Entry 3WCU (X-ray diffraction, 2.90 A resolution); this record covers chains A and D of the 8 polymer chains in the assembly.

== Chain A ==
Protein: A1 globin chain of giant V2 hemoglobin
Source organism: Lamellibrachia satsuma
Reference sequence: S0BBU7 (S0BBU7_LAMSA); residues 1-146 here correspond to UniProt positions 20-165 (UniProt number = residue number + 19)
Chain sequence (146 residues; row label = number of the first residue in the row):
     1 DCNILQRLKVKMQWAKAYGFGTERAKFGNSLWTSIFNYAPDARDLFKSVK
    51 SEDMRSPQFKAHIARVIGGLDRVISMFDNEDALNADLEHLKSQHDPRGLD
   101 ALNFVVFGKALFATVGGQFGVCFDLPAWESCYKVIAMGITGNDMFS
Disulfides: Cys-2/Cys-131
Bound ions: heme Fe near His-94 (its only coordinating residue here)
Ligand contacts: heme (HEM): Leu-45, Phe-46, Ser-48, Val-49, His-62, Arg-65, Val-66, Gly-69, Leu-70, Leu-90, His-94, Arg-97, Leu-99, Asn-103, Phe-104, Phe-107, Ile-135, Ile-139

== Chain D ==
Protein: B1 globin chain of giant V2 hemoglobin
Source organism: Lamellibrachia satsuma
Reference sequence: S0BAP9 (S0BAP9_LAMSA); residues 1-149 here correspond to UniProt positions 20-168 (UniProt number = residue number + 19)
Chain sequence (149 residues; numbered 1 to 149; the number before each row is that of its first residue):
     1 SEFCSEADATIVIKQWNQIYNAGIGAKSRWTMGNEIFSSLFKLKPESEVL
    51 FNNVNVANMSSGAFHAHTVRVLSGLDMGINYLNDAGTLTSLTAHLAAQHV
   101 ARTGLKAVYFDAMGKVLMTVLPSLIDNFNPDAWRNCLLPLKNAIAKGLP
Disulfides: Cys-4/Cys-136
Covalent attachments: glycan linked to Asn-58
Bound ions: heme Fe near His-99 (its only coordinating residue here)
Ligand contacts: heme (HEM): Ser-47, Leu-50, Phe-51, Asn-53, Val-54, His-67, Arg-70, Val-71, Gly-74, Leu-75, Leu-95, Gln-98, His-99, Arg-102, Leu-105, Tyr-109, Phe-110, Met-113, Ile-144

== Chain A / chain D interface ==
Residue-residue contacts - 49 pairs, chain A then chain D:
  Lys-11(A) with Ala-22(D); Ile-24(D), hydrogen bond (side chain-backbone); Gly-25(D)
  Trp-14(A) with Ala-22(D)
  Ala-15(A) with Gly-23(D)
  Phe-20(A) with Asn-17(D); Asn-80(D)
  Gly-21(A) with Asn-80(D), hydrogen bond (backbone-side chain)
  Arg-24(A) with Asp-76(D), salt bridge; Asn-80(D)
  Ala-25(A) with Tyr-81(D)
  Pro-57(A) with Gly-86(D); Thr-87(D); Ser-90(D)
  Lys-60(A) with Asp-84(D), salt bridge; Thr-87(D), hydrogen bond
  Ala-61(A) with Thr-87(D); Ser-90(D); Leu-91(D)
  Ala-64(A) with Met-77(D); Tyr-81(D); Leu-91(D), hydrophobic
  Arg-65(A) with Met-77(D); Leu-91(D); His-94(D)
  Gly-68(A) with Ser-73(D)
  Asp-71(A) with Ala-22(D); Asp-76(D)
  Arg-72(A) with Val-69(D); Arg-70(D); Ser-73(D)
  Ser-75(A) with Ala-22(D); Arg-29(D)
  Met-76(A) with Val-69(D), hydrophobic
  Asp-78(A) with Gly-25(D); Ala-26(D), hydrogen bond (side chain-backbone)
  Asn-79(A) with Ala-26(D); Trp-30(D); His-65(D)
  Asp-81(A) with Gly-62(D)
  Ala-82(A) with Gly-62(D); His-65(D); Ala-66(D)
  Ala-85(A) with Gly-62(D); Ala-63(D), hydrophobic; Ala-66(D), hydrophobic
  Asp-86(A) with Ala-66(D); Arg-70(D), salt bridge
  His-89(A) with Arg-70(D)
Interface residues without a listed pair, chain A (26 interface residues in all): Thr-22, Gln-58
Interface residues without a listed pair, chain D (26 interface residues in all): Ile-13

== Overview ==
Chain A and chain D each contribute 26 residues to their interface, with 4 hydrogen bonds and 3 salt bridges.
Polar contacts include Arg-24(A)/Asp-76(D), Lys-60(A)/Asp-84(D) and Asp-86(A)/Arg-70(D). Heme is bound between
chain A and chain D. N-acetylglucosamine is covalently linked to Asn-58(D).
Here chain A is A1 globin chain of giant V2 hemoglobin and chain D is B1 globin chain of giant V2 hemoglobin,
both from Lamellibrachia satsuma. Entry 3WCU (The structure of a deoxygenated 400 kda hemoglobin provides a
more accurate description of the cooperative ...) was determined by X-ray diffraction, deposited together with
3WCT, 3WCV and 3WCW.
